3NVU - chains A and B; structure by X-ray diffraction, 2.04 A resolution.

[Chain A (and B)]
Protein: Methyl-accepting chemotaxis protein
Source organism: Thermoanaerobacter tengcongensis
Notes: fragment: N-terminal Donaim; chain B of this document is another copy of the same molecule, construct and numbering; everything in this record applies to it too
UniProt: Q8RBX6 (Q8RBX6_THETN); residues 1-188 here = UniProt positions 1-188
Chain sequence (188 residues; each row starts with the number of its first residue):
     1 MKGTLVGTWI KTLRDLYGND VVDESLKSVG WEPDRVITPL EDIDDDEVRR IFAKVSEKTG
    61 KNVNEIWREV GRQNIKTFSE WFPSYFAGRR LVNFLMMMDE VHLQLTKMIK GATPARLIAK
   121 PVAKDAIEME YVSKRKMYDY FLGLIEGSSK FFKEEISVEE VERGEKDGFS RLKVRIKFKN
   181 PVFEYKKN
Sequence notes: engineered mutation Leu5 (Ile in Q8RBX6), Ala115 (Pro in Q8RBX6)
Bound ions: heme Fe: His102 (together with oxygen molecule)
Residues lining bound ligands:
  - heme (HEM): Met1, Lys2, Thr4, Leu5, Ile75, Phe78, Phe82, Tyr85, Phe86, Phe94, Leu95, Met98, His102, Leu105, Thr106, Ile109, Ala115, Leu117, Met129, Tyr131, Ser133, Arg135, Met137, Tyr140, Phe141, Leu144, Ile145, Ser148
  - oxygen molecule (OXY): Leu5, Phe78, His102, Tyr140, Leu144

[How chain A and chain B interact]
Residue-residue contacts (16; chain A residue first):
  Lys2(A) - Trp81(B)  hydrogen bond (side chain-backbone)
  Lys2(A) - Phe82(B)
  Thr4(A) - Ser84(B)
  Val36(A) - Gln104(B)
  Thr38(A) - Tyr85(B)
  Thr38(A) - Gln104(B)
  Thr38(A) - Leu105(B)
  Pro39(A) - Phe82(B)
  Pro39(A) - Ser84(B)
  Pro39(A) - Tyr85(B)
  Leu40(A) - Phe82(B)  hydrophobic
  Phe82(A) - Ser84(B)
  Ser84(A) - Gly88(B)
  Met108(A) - Glu80(B)
  Met108(A) - Trp81(B)
  Met108(A) - Pro83(B)
Also at the interface, not in a pair above, chain A (13 interface residues in all): Trp81, Tyr85, Gln104, Leu105
Also at the interface, not in a pair above, chain B (13 interface residues in all): Thr4, Pro39, Ala87, Arg89

[Overview]
The chain A/chain B interface involves 13 residues from each chain, with 1 hydrogen bond. Its one
hydrogen-bonded contact is Lys2(A)-Trp81(B). Bound to chain A: heme and oxygen molecule.
Chain A and chain B are both Methyl-accepting chemotaxis protein (Thermoanaerobacter tengcongensis); the
structure, Modulating Heme Redox Potential Through Protein-Induced Porphyrin Distortion, was determined by
X-ray diffraction (same publication as 3NVR).
